Entry 1DS5 (X-ray diffraction, 3.16 A resolution); this record covers chains A and B of the 4 polymer chains in the assembly.

== Chain A (and B) ==
Name: Casein kinase, alpha chain
From: Zea mays
Notes: EC 2.7.1.37; chain B of this document is another copy of the same molecule, construct and numbering; everything in this record applies to it too
UniProt: P28523 (CSK2A_MAIZE); residues 6-337 here correspond to UniProt positions 1-332 (UniProt number = residue number - 5)
Sequence (332 residues; numbered 6 to 337; the number before each row is that of its first residue):
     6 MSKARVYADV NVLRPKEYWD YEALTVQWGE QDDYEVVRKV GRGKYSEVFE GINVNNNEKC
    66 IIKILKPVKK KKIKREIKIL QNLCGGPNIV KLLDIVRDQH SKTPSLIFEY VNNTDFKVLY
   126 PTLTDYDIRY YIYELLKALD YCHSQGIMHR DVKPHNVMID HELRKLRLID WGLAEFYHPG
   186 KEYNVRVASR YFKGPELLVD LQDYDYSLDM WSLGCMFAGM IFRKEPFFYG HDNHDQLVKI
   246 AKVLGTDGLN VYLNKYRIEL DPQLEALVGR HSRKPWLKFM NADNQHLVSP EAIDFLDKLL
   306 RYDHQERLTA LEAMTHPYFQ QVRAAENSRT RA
Disordered / not traced: 334-337
Small-molecule neighbours: adenosine monophosphate (AMP): V45, G46, V53, I66, E114, V116, N118, K158, H160, N161, M163, I174, D175
Curated features (UniProtKB/Swiss-Prot):
  - active site: D156 (Proton acceptor)
  - binding site (ATP): V45 to V53, K68

== Chain A / chain B interface ==
Contacting residue pairs (11):
  V41(A) - V123(B)  hydrophobic
  K44(A) - D120(B)  salt bridge
  K44(A) - K122(B)
  R47(A) - D120(B)  salt bridge
  E52(A) - K122(B)  salt bridge
  F54(A) - V123(B)  hydrophobic
  D120(A) - K44(B)  salt bridge
  K122(A) - K44(B)
  K122(A) - E52(B)  salt bridge
  V123(A) - F54(B)  hydrophobic
  H160(A) - R47(B)  hydrogen bond
Other interface residues (no listed pair), chain A (11 interface residues in all): V42, Y234
Other interface residues (no listed pair), chain B (11 interface residues in all): V41, V42, R43, P72

== In short ==
Chain A and chain B each contribute 11 residues to their interface, with 1 hydrogen bond and 5 salt bridges.
Among the polar pairs are K44(A)-D120(B), R47(A)-D120(B) and E52(A)-K122(B). Chain A binds adenosine
monophosphate.
Both chains are Casein kinase, alpha chain (Zea mays). Entry 1DS5 (Dimeric crystal structure of the alpha
subunit in complex with two beta peptides mimicking the architecture ...) was determined by X-ray diffraction.
